PDB entry 8I9S | electron microscopy, 3.26 A resolution | chains A and B of the 5 polymer chains in the assembly

# Chain A
Protein: Guanine nucleotide-binding protein G(o) subunit alpha
Organism: Homo sapiens
UniProtKB: P09471 (GNAO_HUMAN); residue numbers follow UniProt; this construct covers 4-55, 182-354
Chain sequence (250 residues; each row starts with the number of its first residue; note: 116 numbers in that range are skipped by the numbering (no residue carries them; nothing is unmodelled there); numbers below 1 keep their minus sign (Met-11 is residue -11)):
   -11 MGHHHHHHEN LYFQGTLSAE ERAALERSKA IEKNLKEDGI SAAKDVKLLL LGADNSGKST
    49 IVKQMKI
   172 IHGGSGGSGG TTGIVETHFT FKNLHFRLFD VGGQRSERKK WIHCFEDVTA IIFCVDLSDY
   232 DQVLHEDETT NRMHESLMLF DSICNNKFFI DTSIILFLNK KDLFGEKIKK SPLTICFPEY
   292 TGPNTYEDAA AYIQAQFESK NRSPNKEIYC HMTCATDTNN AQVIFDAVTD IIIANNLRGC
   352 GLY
Not modelled in the structure: -11 to 5, 172-182, 231-242
Differences from the reference sequence: initiating methionine (-11); expression tag (-10 to 3); engineered mutation Asp42 (Gly in P09471), Asn43 (Glu in P09471), Asp227 (Ala in P09471), Asp230 (Gly in P09471), Ala332 (Ile in P09471), Ile335 (Val in P09471); linker (174-181)
Curated features (UniProtKB/Swiss-Prot):
  - region: Lys35 to Ala41, Ser44 to Thr48 (G1 motif), Phe197 to Arg206 (G3 motif), Ile266 to Asp273 (G4 motif), Thr324 to Thr329 (G5 motif)
  - binding site (GTP): Lys46, Ser47, Thr48, Asn270, Asp273, Cys325
  - binding site (Mg(2+)): Ser47, Thr182
  - natural variant: Gly40 (G40R: In DEE17 and NEDIM; G40W: Found in a patient with intractable early-onset epilepsy), Ser47 (S47G: In NEDIM), Gln52 (Q52P: Found in a patient with intractable early-onset epilepsy; Q52R: In DEE17), Ile172 (I172T: In NEDIM), Thr191 to Phe197 (deletion: In DEE17), Gly203 (G203R: In DEE17), Arg209 (R209C: In DEE17 and NEDIM; R209G: In NEDIM; R209H: In NEDIM; R209L: In NEDIM), Glu246 (E246G: In NEDIM; E246K: In NEDIM), Ile279 (I279N: In DEE17)
  - modified residue: Gln205 (5-glutamyl histamine), Cys351 (ADP-ribosylcysteine)
  - lipidation: Cys351 (S-palmitoyl cysteine)
  - mutagenesis: Cys351 (C351A: Strong loss of binding to ADGRG3)

# Chain B
Protein: Guanine nucleotide-binding protein G(I)/G(S)/G(T) subunit beta-1
Organism: Homo sapiens
UniProtKB: P62873 (GBB1_HUMAN); residue numbers follow UniProt; this construct covers 2-340
Chain sequence (350 residues; numbered -9 to 340; the number before each row is that of its first residue; numbers below 1 keep their minus sign (Met-9 is residue -9)):
    -9 MHHHHHHGSS GSELDQLRQE AEQLKNQIRD ARKACADATL SQITNNIDPV GRIQMRTRRT
    51 LRGHLAKIYA MHWGTDSRLL VSASQDGKLI IWDSYTTNKV HAIPLRSSWV MTCAYAPSGN
   111 YVACGGLDNI CSIYNLKTRE GNVRVSRELA GHTGYLSCCR FLDDNQIVTS SGDTTCALWD
   171 IETGQQTTTF TGHTGDVMSL SLAPDTRLFV SGACDASAKL WDVREGMCRQ TFTGHESDIN
   231 AICFFPNGNA FATGSDDATC RLFDLRADQE LMTYSHDNII CGITSVSFSK SGRLLLAGYD
   291 DFNCNVWDAL KADRAGVLAG HDNRVSCLGV TDDGMAVATG SWDSFLKIWN
Not modelled in the structure: -9 to 2
Differences from the reference sequence: initiating methionine (-9); expression tag (-8 to 1)
Curated features (UniProtKB/Swiss-Prot):
  - modified residue: Ser2 (N-acetylserine), His266 (Phosphohistidine)
  - natural variant: Leu30 (L30F: In MRD42; uncertain significance), Arg52 (R52G: In MRD42), Gly64 (G64V: In MRD42), Asp76 (D76E: In MRD42; D76G: In MRD42), Gly77 (G77S: In MRD42), Lys78 (K78R: In MRD42), Ile80 (I80N: In MRD42; I80T: In MRD42), His91 (H91R: In MRD42; uncertain significance), Ala92 (A92T: In MRD42), Pro94 (P94S: In MRD42), Leu95 (L95P: In MRD42), Arg96 (R96L: In MRD42), 5 further natural variant entries in UniProt

# Chain A / chain B interface
Residue-residue contacts (25):
  Leu13(A) with Asn88(B)
  Arg15(A) with Val90(B), hydrogen bond (side chain-backbone); His91(B)
  Ser16(A) with Asn88(B); Lys89(B), hydrogen bond (side chain-backbone)
  Ile19(A) with Lys89(B)
  Leu23(A) with Lys78(B)
  Asp26(A) with Lys78(B), salt bridge
  Gly27(A) with Leu55(B)
  Thr183(A) with Asn119(B)
  Gly184(A) with Asn119(B)
  Ile185(A) with Trp99(B)
  Phe200(A) with Trp99(B), hydrophobic
  Gln205(A) with Leu117(B), hydrogen bond (side chain-backbone); Tyr145(B)
  Ser207(A) with Tyr145(B)
  Glu208(A) with Asp186(B)
  Lys211(A) with Tyr145(B)
  His214(A) with Lys57(B), hydrogen bond (backbone-side chain); Tyr59(B), hydrogen bond; Trp332(B)
  Cys215(A) with Tyr59(B); Gln75(B); Trp99(B)
  Glu217(A) with Lys57(B), salt bridge
Other interface residues (no listed pair), chain A (21 interface residues in all): Glu20, Trp212, Phe216
Other interface residues (no listed pair), chain B (21 interface residues in all): Gly53, Ala92, Gly162, Cys204, Asp228, Asn230

# Overview
Chain A and chain B each contribute 21 residues to their interface; the contacts include 5 hydrogen bonds and
2 salt bridges. Among the polar pairs are Asp26(A)-Lys78(B), Glu217(A)-Lys57(B) and Arg15(A)-Val90(B).
Here chain A is Guanine nucleotide-binding protein G(o) subunit alpha and chain B is Guanine
nucleotide-binding protein G(I)/G(S)/G(T) subunit beta-1, both from Homo sapiens. Entry 8I9S (Structure of
Apo-C3aR-Go complex (Titan)) was determined by electron microscopy, deposited together with 8HPT, 8HQC, 8I95,
8I97, 8I9A, 8I9L and 3 further entries.
